8DQI - chains D and A; structure by X-ray diffraction, 1.54 A resolution.

[Chain D (and A)]
Protein: AA_TRNA_LIGASE_II domain-containing protein
From: Candidatus Methanomethylophilus alvus
Notes: chain A of this document is another copy of the same molecule, construct and numbering; everything in this record applies to it too
Reference sequence: A0A3G3IHP7 (A0A3G3IHP7_9ARCH); residues 2-275 here = UniProt positions 2-275
Sequence (276 residues; row label = number of the first residue in the row; numbering starts at 0):
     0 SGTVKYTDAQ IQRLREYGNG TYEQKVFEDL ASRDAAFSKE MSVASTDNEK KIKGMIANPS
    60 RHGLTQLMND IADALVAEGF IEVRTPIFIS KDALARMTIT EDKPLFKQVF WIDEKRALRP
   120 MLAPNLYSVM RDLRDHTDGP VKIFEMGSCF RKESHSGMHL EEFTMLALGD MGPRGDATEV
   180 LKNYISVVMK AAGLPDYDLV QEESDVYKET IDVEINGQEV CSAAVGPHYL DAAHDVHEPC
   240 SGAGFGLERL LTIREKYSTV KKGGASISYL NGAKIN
Not modelled in the structure: 0, 154 (chain A: 0-2, 153-156, 201-208, 229-231)
Differences from the reference sequence: expression tag (0-1); conflict Ala-166 (Asn in A0A3G3IHP7), Gly-168 (Val in A0A3G3IHP7), Cys-239 (Trp in A0A3G3IHP7)
Ion coordination: Mg2+ site 1: Glu-218, Ser-221 (together with ATP); Mg2+ site 2: Glu-218 (together with ATP)
Residues lining bound ligands:
  - ATP (adenosine-5'-triphosphate): Arg-150, Glu-152, Met-157, His-158, Leu-159, Phe-162, Met-164, Glu-218, Val-219, Cys-220, Ser-221, Gly-243, Phe-244, Gly-245, Arg-248
  - acridone amino acid (RS1) (T7Q; (2S)-2-azanyl-3-(9-oxidanylidene-10H-acridin-2-yl)propanoic acid): Met-120, Leu-121, Ala-122, Leu-125, Tyr-126, Met-129, Arg-150, Met-164, Ala-166, Leu-167, Gly-168, Tyr-206, Ser-221, Ala-222, Ala-223, Cys-239, Ser-240, Gly-241, Ala-242, Gly-243

[How chain D and chain A interact]
Contacting residue pairs - 96 pairs, chain D then chain A:
  Glu-48(D) / His-135(A)  salt bridge
  Ile-51(D) / His-135(A)
  Lys-52(D) / His-135(A)  hydrogen bond (side chain-backbone)
  Ile-55(D) / Leu-132(A)
  Pro-58(D) / Val-75(A)
  Pro-58(D) / Gly-78(A)
  Pro-58(D) / Phe-79(A)
  Pro-58(D) / Ile-80(A)  hydrophobic
  Ser-59(D) / Glu-81(A)  hydrogen bond (backbone-backbone)
  Arg-60(D) / Asn-68(A)  hydrogen bond
  Arg-60(D) / Ala-71(A)
  Arg-60(D) / Asp-72(A)  salt bridge
  Arg-60(D) / Val-75(A)
  Arg-60(D) / Glu-81(A)  salt bridge
  His-61(D) / Glu-81(A)  hydrogen bond (backbone-side chain)
  His-61(D) / Val-82(A)
  His-61(D) / Arg-83(A)
  Leu-63(D) / Arg-83(A)
  Thr-64(D) / Glu-81(A)  hydrogen bond
  Thr-64(D) / Arg-83(A)  hydrogen bond
  Met-67(D) / Arg-83(A)
  Asn-68(D) / Arg-60(A)  hydrogen bond
  Asn-68(D) / Asn-68(A)  hydrogen bond
  Ala-71(D) / Arg-60(A)
  Asp-72(D) / Arg-60(A)  salt bridge
  Val-75(D) / Pro-58(A)
  Val-75(D) / Arg-60(A)
  Gly-78(D) / Pro-58(A)
  Phe-79(D) / Pro-58(A)
  Ile-80(D) / Met-54(A)
  Ile-80(D) / Ile-55(A)  hydrophobic
  Ile-80(D) / Pro-58(A)  hydrophobic
  Ile-80(D) / Leu-269(A)  hydrophobic
  Glu-81(D) / Ser-59(A)
  Glu-81(D) / Arg-60(A)  salt bridge
  Glu-81(D) / His-61(A)  hydrogen bond (side chain-backbone)
  Glu-81(D) / Thr-64(A)  hydrogen bond
  Val-82(D) / Leu-269(A)  hydrophobic
  Arg-83(D) / His-61(A)
  Arg-83(D) / Leu-63(A)
  Arg-83(D) / Thr-64(A)  hydrogen bond
  Arg-83(D) / Met-67(A)
  Arg-83(D) / Ala-264(A)
  Arg-83(D) / Ser-265(A)  hydrogen bond (backbone-backbone)
  Thr-84(D) / Ala-264(A)
  Thr-84(D) / Ser-265(A)
  Pro-85(D) / Glu-161(A)
  Pro-85(D) / Ala-264(A)
  Pro-85(D) / Ser-265(A)
  Pro-85(D) / Ile-266(A)
  Ile-86(D) / Phe-149(A)  hydrophobic
  Ile-86(D) / Glu-161(A)  hydrogen bond (backbone-side chain)
  Phe-87(D) / Phe-109(A)  hydrophobic
  Phe-87(D) / Leu-117(A)  hydrophobic
  Phe-87(D) / Phe-149(A)  hydrophobic
  Phe-87(D) / Glu-160(A)
  Phe-109(D) / Phe-87(A)  hydrophobic
  Phe-109(D) / Ile-111(A)  hydrophobic
  Phe-109(D) / Arg-115(A)
  Ile-111(D) / Phe-109(A)  hydrophobic
  Ile-111(D) / Ile-111(A)  hydrophobic
  Ile-111(D) / Leu-117(A)  hydrophobic
  Arg-115(D) / Phe-109(A)
  Arg-115(D) / Glu-160(A)  salt bridge
  Leu-117(D) / Phe-87(A)  hydrophobic
  Leu-117(D) / Ile-111(A)  hydrophobic
  Asn-124(D) / Ile-266(A)
  Val-128(D) / Ile-274(A)  hydrophobic
  Asp-131(D) / Ile-274(A)
  Asp-131(D) / Asn-275(A)
  Leu-132(D) / Ile-55(A)
  His-135(D) / Glu-48(A)  salt bridge
  His-135(D) / Ile-51(A)
  His-135(D) / Lys-52(A)  hydrogen bond (backbone-side chain)
  His-135(D) / Ile-55(A)
  His-135(D) / Ile-274(A)  hydrogen bond (side chain-backbone)
  Phe-149(D) / Ile-86(A)  hydrophobic
  Phe-149(D) / Phe-87(A)  hydrophobic
  Glu-160(D) / Phe-87(A)
  Glu-160(D) / Arg-115(A)  salt bridge
  Glu-161(D) / Pro-85(A)
  Glu-161(D) / Ile-86(A)  hydrogen bond (side chain-backbone)
  Ala-264(D) / Arg-83(A)
  Ala-264(D) / Thr-84(A)
  Ala-264(D) / Pro-85(A)
  Ser-265(D) / Arg-83(A)  hydrogen bond (backbone-backbone)
  Ser-265(D) / Thr-84(A)
  Ser-265(D) / Pro-85(A)
  Ile-266(D) / Pro-85(A)
  Ile-266(D) / Asn-124(A)
  Leu-269(D) / Glu-81(A)
  Ile-274(D) / Val-128(A)  hydrophobic
  Ile-274(D) / Asp-131(A)
  Ile-274(D) / Leu-132(A)  hydrophobic
  Ile-274(D) / His-135(A)  hydrogen bond (backbone-side chain)
  Asn-275(D) / Asp-131(A)
Interface residues without a listed pair, chain D (48 interface residues in all): Met-54, Ser-127, Thr-136, Ser-147, Gly-263
Interface residues without a listed pair, chain A (47 interface residues in all): Thr-136, Ser-147, Gly-263

[In short]
Chain D and chain A form an interface of 48 and 47 residues respectively, with 18 hydrogen bonds and 8 salt
bridges. Polar pairs include Glu-48(D)/His-135(A), Arg-60(D)/Asp-72(A) and Arg-60(D)/Glu-81(A). Bound to chain
D: ATP and acridone amino acid (RS1).
Chain D and chain A are both AA_TRNA_LIGASE_II domain-containing protein (Candidatus Methanomethylophilus
alvus); the structure, Crystal structure of pyrrolysyl-tRNA synthetase from Methanomethylophilus alvus
engineered for acridone amino acid (RS1) bound to ..., was determined by X-ray diffraction, deposited together
with 8DQG, 8DQH and 8DQJ.
